6O1K - chains L and M of the 16 polymer chains in the assembly; structure by electron microscopy, 3.13 A resolution.

[Chain L (and M)]
Molecule: RNA-binding protein Hfq
Source organism: Pseudomonas aeruginosa (strain ATCC 15692 / DSM 22644 / CIP 104116 / JCM 14847 / LMG 12228 / 1C / PRS 101 / PAO1)
Notes: chain M of this document is another copy of the same molecule, construct and numbering; everything in this record applies to it too
UniProt: Q9HUM0 (HFQ_PSEAE); residue numbers follow UniProt; this construct covers 5-71
Chain sequence (67 residues; each row starts with the number of its first residue):
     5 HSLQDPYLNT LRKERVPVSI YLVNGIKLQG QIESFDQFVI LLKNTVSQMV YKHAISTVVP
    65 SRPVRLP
Unresolved in the structure: 5 (chain M: fully traced)
From the paper describing this entry:
  - binding site for the 18-nt RNA strand: Tyr25, Leu26, Ile30, Lys31, Leu32, Gln33, Gln52, Thr61
  - specificity-determining residues: Gln33

[Interface between chain L and chain M]
Pairs across the interface (41):
  Asn28(L) - Val27(M)  hydrogen bond (side chain-backbone)
  Asn28(L) - Asn28(M)
  Asn28(L) - Gly29(M)
  Leu32(L) - Thr61(M)
  Ser38(L) - Leu7(M)
  Asp40(L) - His5(M)
  Asp40(L) - Ser6(M)
  Asp40(L) - Leu7(M)  hydrogen bond (side chain-backbone)
  Asp40(L) - Gln8(M)
  Phe42(L) - His5(M)
  Val43(L) - Leu7(M)  hydrophobic
  Val43(L) - Gln8(M)
  Leu45(L) - Leu7(M)  hydrophobic
  Leu45(L) - Tyr11(M)  hydrophobic
  Leu45(L) - Arg69(M)
  Val50(L) - Val63(M)  hydrophobic
  Val50(L) - Pro64(M)
  Val50(L) - Pro67(M)  hydrophobic
  Ser51(L) - Tyr11(M)  hydrogen bond (backbone-side chain)
  Ser51(L) - Pro64(M)
  Gln52(L) - Tyr11(M)
  Gln52(L) - Thr61(M)
  Gln52(L) - Val63(M)
  Met53(L) - Gln8(M)
  Met53(L) - Tyr11(M)  hydrophobic
  Met53(L) - Leu12(M)  hydrophobic
  Met53(L) - Thr61(M)
  Met53(L) - Val62(M)  hydrogen bond (backbone-backbone)
  Val54(L) - Ser60(M)
  Val54(L) - Thr61(M)
  Tyr55(L) - Gln8(M)
  Tyr55(L) - Ile44(M)
  Tyr55(L) - Lys56(M)  hydrogen bond
  Tyr55(L) - Ile59(M)
  Tyr55(L) - Ser60(M)  hydrogen bond (backbone-backbone)
  His57(L) - Lys56(M)
  His57(L) - His57(M)  hydrogen bond (side chain-backbone)
  His57(L) - Ile59(M)  hydrogen bond (side chain-backbone)
  Ala58(L) - Val27(M)  hydrophobic
  Ala58(L) - Ile59(M)
  Ala58(L) - Ser60(M)
Interface residues without a listed pair, chain L (18 interface residues in all): Leu26, Val27, Ile30
Interface residues without a listed pair, chain M (25 interface residues in all): Leu26, Ala58, Ser65, Arg66, Val68

[Overview]
18 residues of chain L and 25 residues of chain M are in contact; the contacts include 8 hydrogen bonds. Polar
pairs include Asn28(L)-Val27(M), Asp40(L)-Leu7(M) and Ser51(L)-Tyr11(M). The paper reports a binding site for
the 18-nt RNA strand at Tyr25(L), Leu26(L) and Ile30(L) among others; the specificity determinant Gln33(L).
Both chains are RNA-binding protein Hfq (Pseudomonas aeruginosa (strain ATCC 15692 / DSM 22644 / CIP 104116 /
JCM 14847 / LMG 12228 / 1C / PRS 101 / PAO1)). Entry 6O1K (Architectural principles for Hfq/Crc-mediated
regulation of gene expression. Hfq-Crc-amiE 2:2:2 complex (core complex)) was determined by electron
microscopy, deposited together with 6O1L and 6O1M.
